Entry 5X73 (X-ray diffraction, 2.50 A resolution); this record covers chain A.

# Chain A
Protein: Retinal rod rhodopsin-sensitive cGMP 3', 5'-cyclic phosphodiesterase subunit delta
From: Homo sapiens
Reference sequence: O43924 (PDE6D_HUMAN); residue numbers follow UniProt; this construct covers 1-150
Chain sequence (150 residues; numbered 1 to 150; the number before each row is that of its first residue):
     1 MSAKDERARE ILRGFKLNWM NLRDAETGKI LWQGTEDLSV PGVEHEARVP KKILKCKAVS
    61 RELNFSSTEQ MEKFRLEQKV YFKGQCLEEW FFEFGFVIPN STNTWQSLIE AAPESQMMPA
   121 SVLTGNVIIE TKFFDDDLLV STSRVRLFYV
Unresolved in the structure: 113-114
Swiss-Prot annotation at these positions:
  - region: Arg144 to Val150 (Required for association with membranes)
Small-molecule neighbours:
  - R-p9 (P59; (2R)-2-(2-fluorophenyl)-3-phenyl-1,2-dihydroquinazolin-4-one), molecule 1: Leu17, Met20, Leu22, Trp32, Leu38, Ser39, Ala47, Arg61, Leu63, Gln78, Trp90, Ile109, Ile129, Thr131, Phe133, Val145, Leu147
  - R-p9 (P59), molecule 2: Leu22, Val49, Ile53, Leu54, Cys56, Val59, Val80, Leu87, Glu88, Trp90, Ile109, Glu110, Ala111, Met117, Leu123, Ile129, Leu147, Tyr149

# In short
Ligands of chain A: R-p9.
Chain A is Retinal rod rhodopsin-sensitive cGMP 3', 5'-cyclic phosphodiesterase subunit delta (Homo sapiens);
the structure, The crystal Structure PDE delta in complex with R-p9, was determined by X-ray diffraction (same
publication as 5X74).
